2AFT - chain X; structure by X-ray diffraction, 1.66 A resolution.

Chain X:
Protein: Sulfatase modifying factor 1
Source organism: Homo sapiens
UniProt: Q8NBK3 (SUMF1_HUMAN); residue numbers follow UniProt; this construct covers 86-371
Sequence (286 residues; each row starts with the number of its first residue):
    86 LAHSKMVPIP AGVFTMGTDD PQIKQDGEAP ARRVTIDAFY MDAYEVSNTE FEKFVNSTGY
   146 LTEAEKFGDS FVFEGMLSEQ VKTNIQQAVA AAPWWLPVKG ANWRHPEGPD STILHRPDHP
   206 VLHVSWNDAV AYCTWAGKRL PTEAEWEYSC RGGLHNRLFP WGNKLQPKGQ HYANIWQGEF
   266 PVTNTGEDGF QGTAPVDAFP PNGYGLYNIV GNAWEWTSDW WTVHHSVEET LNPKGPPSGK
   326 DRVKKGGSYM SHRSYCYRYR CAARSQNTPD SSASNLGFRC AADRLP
Disordered / not traced: 163-174
Disulfides: Cys218-Cys365, Cys235-Cys346
Glycans and other covalent adducts: N-acetylglucosamine (NAG) linked to Asn141
Construct notes: engineered mutation Ser336 (Cys in Q8NBK3)
Bound ions: Ca2+ site 1: Glu130, Asn293, Gly296, Ala298, Glu300; Ca2+ site 2: Asn259, Ile260, Asp273, Phe275
From the paper describing this entry:
  - mutagenesis - C336S: abolished catalytic activity (citing earlier work)
  - catalytic residues: Trp299 (proposed by the authors, not directly observed)
  - disease-associated variants - A177P: decreased catalytic activity (citing earlier work)

In short:
N-acetylglucosamine is covalently linked to Asn141. Glu130, Asn293, Gly296, Ala298 and Glu300 form the Ca2+
site 1. Asn259, Ile260, Asp273 and Phe275 form the Ca2+ site 2. From the paper: the catalytic residue Trp299;
C336S abolishes catalytic activity.
Chain X is Sulfatase modifying factor 1 (Homo sapiens); the structure, Formylglycine generating enzyme C336S
mutant, was determined by X-ray diffraction (same publication as 2AFY, 2AII, 2AIJ and 2AIK).
